Entry 4DLG (X-ray diffraction, 1.89 A resolution); this record covers chains A and C of the 3 polymer chains in the assembly.

# Chain A
Protein: DNA polymerase I, thermostable
Organism: Thermus aquaticus
Notes: EC 2.7.7.7
UniProt: P19821 (DPO1_THEAQ); numbering as in UniProt (aligned over 293-832)
Sequence (540 residues; numbered 293 to 832; the number before each row is that of its first residue):
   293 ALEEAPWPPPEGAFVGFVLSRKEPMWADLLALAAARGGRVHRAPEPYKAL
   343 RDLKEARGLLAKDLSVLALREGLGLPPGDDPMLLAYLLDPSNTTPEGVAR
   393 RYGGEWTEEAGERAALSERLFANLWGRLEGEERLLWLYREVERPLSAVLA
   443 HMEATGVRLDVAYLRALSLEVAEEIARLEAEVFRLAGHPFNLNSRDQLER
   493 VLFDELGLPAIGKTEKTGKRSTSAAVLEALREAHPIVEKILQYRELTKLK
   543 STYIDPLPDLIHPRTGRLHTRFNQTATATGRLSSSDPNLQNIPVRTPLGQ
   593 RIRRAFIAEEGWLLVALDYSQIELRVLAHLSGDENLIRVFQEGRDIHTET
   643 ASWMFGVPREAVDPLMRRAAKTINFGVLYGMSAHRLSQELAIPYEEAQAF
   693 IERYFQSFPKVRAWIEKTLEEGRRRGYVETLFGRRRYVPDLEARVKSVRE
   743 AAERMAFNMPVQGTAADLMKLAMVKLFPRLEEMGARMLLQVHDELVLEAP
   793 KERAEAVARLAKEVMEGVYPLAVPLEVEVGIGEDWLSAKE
What the authors report for this chain:
  - conformationally variable residues: Pro300, Pro579
  - binding site for DNA primer: Pro585

# Chain C
Molecule: DNA template
Sequence (16 nucleotides; numbered 201 to 216; the number before each row is that of its first residue):
   201 AAAGGGCGCCGTGGTC
Disordered / not traced: 201-202

# How chain A and chain C interact
Residue-residue contacts - 42 pairs, chain A then chain C:
  Asn483(A) - DT212(C)  hydrogen bond to the phosphate
  Asn485(A) - DG211(C)  phosphate contact
  Asn485(A) - DT212(C)  phosphate contact
  Ser486(A) - DT212(C)  hydrogen bond to the phosphate
  Ser486(A) - DG213(C)  hydrogen bond to the phosphate
  Asp488(A) - DG213(C)  sugar contact
  Gln489(A) - DG213(C)  hydrogen bond to the phosphate
  Ser543(A) - DC210(C)  sugar contact
  Thr544(A) - DC210(C)  sugar contact
  Ala568(A) - DG208(C)  phosphate contact
  Thr569(A) - DC207(C)  phosphate contact
  Ala570(A) - DG206(C)  phosphate contact
  Ala570(A) - DC207(C)  hydrogen bond to the phosphate
  Thr571(A) - DG206(C)  sugar contact
  Arg573(A) - DG205(C)  base contact
  Arg573(A) - DG206(C)  base contact
  Ser575(A) - DC207(C)  phosphate contact
  Ser575(A) - DG208(C)  hydrogen bond to the phosphate
  Ser576(A) - DG208(C)  sugar contact
  Ser577(A) - DG208(C)  phosphate contact
  Ser577(A) - DC209(C)  phosphate contact
  Asp578(A) - DC209(C)  hydrogen bond to the phosphate
  Asn580(A) - DG208(C)  hydrogen bond to the sugar
  Thr664(A) - DG204(C)  base contact
  Phe667(A) - DG204(C)  base contact
  Gly668(A) - DG204(C)  sugar contact
  Tyr671(A) - DG204(C)  base contact
  Gly672(A) - DG204(C)  phosphate contact
  Met673(A) - DG204(C)  sugar contact
  Ser674(A) - DG204(C)  hydrogen bond to the phosphate
  Arg677(A) - DG204(C)  hydrogen bond to the phosphate
  Arg728(A) - DG206(C)  salt bridge to the phosphate
  Glu742(A) - DA203(C)  hydrogen bond to the base
  Arg746(A) - DA203(C)  base contact
  Arg746(A) - DG204(C)  hydrogen bond to the phosphate
  Arg746(A) - DG205(C)  salt bridge to the phosphate
  Met747(A) - DG205(C)  phosphate contact
  Met747(A) - DG206(C)  phosphate contact
  Asn750(A) - DG205(C)  sugar contact
  Gln754(A) - DG205(C)  base contact
  Gln754(A) - DG206(C)  hydrogen bond to the sugar
  His784(A) - DG206(C)  base contact
Also at the interface, not in a pair above, chain A (37 interface residues in all): Lys540, Pro548, Asn565, Pro579, Asn583

# Summary
37 residues of chain A and 11 residues of chain C are in contact, with 13 hydrogen bonds and 2 salt bridges.
Polar pairs include Glu742(A)-DA203(C), Asn580(A)-DG208(C) and Gln754(A)-DG206(C). From the paper: a binding
site for DNA primer at Pro585(A); conformational variability at Pro300(A) and Pro579(A).
Here chain A is DNA polymerase I, thermostable (Thermus aquaticus) and chain C is DNA template. Entry 4DLG
(Ternary Structure of the large Fragment of Taq DNA polymerase) was determined by X-ray diffraction together
with 4DLE from the same study.
